PDB entry 2HVY | X-ray diffraction, 2.30 A resolution | chains E and D of the 5 polymer chains in the assembly

Chain E:
Molecule: H/aca RNA
Sequence (65 nucleotides; each row starts with the number of its first residue):
     1 GGGUCCGCCU UGAGUGCCCG GGUGAGAAGC AUGAUCCCGG GUAAUUAUGG CGGACCCACA
    61 GAAUU
Not modelled in the structure: 62-65

Chain D:
Molecule: 50S ribosomal protein L7Ae
Organism: Pyrococcus furiosus
Reference sequence: Q8U160 (RL7A_PYRFU); residues 2-124 here correspond to UniProt positions 1-123 (UniProt number = residue number - 1)
Sequence (130 residues; numbered 1 to 130; the number before each row is that of its first residue):
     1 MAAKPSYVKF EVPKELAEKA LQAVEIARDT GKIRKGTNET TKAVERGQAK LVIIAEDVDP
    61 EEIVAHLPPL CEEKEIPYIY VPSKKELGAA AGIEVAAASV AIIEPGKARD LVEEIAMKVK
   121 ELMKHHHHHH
Not modelled in the structure: 1-3, 125-130
Sequence notes: initiating methionine (1); engineered mutation Ala2 (Met1 in Q8U160); expression tag (125-130)

Chain E / chain D interface:
Residue-residue contacts (31):
  G21(E) with Lys42(D), salt bridge to the phosphate
  G22(E) with Lys42(D), salt bridge to the phosphate; Arg46(D), salt bridge to the phosphate
  U23(E) with Arg46(D), salt bridge to the phosphate
  G24(E) with Arg34(D), salt bridge to the phosphate; Lys35(D), hydrogen bond to the sugar; Asn38(D), hydrogen bond to the base; Glu39(D), hydrogen bond to the sugar
  A25(E) with Lys35(D), salt bridge to the phosphate
  C30(E) with Val95(D), base contact
  A31(E) with Lys35(D), base contact; Gly36(D), phosphate contact; Ile93(D), sugar contact; Val95(D), phosphate contact; Ala96(D), hydrogen bond to the sugar; Ala97(D), sugar contact
  U32(E) with Gly36(D), phosphate contact; Thr37(D), hydrogen bond to the phosphate; Val58(D), base contact; Asp59(D), hydrogen bond to the base; Pro60(D), base contact; Ile63(D), base contact; Lys84(D), base contact; Ala96(D), phosphate contact; Ala97(D), phosphate contact; Ala98(D), hydrogen bond to the phosphate
  G33(E) with Lys35(D), hydrogen bond to the base; Gly36(D), base contact; Thr37(D), base contact; Asn38(D), hydrogen bond to the base; Glu39(D), hydrogen bond to the base
Other interface residues (no listed pair), chain D (20 interface residues in all): Asp57, Ser99

In short:
The interface between chain E and chain D involves 9 residues on one side and 20 on the other, with 10
hydrogen bonds and 6 salt bridges. Among the polar pairs are G24(E)-Asn38(D), U32(E)-Asp59(D) and
G33(E)-Lys35(D).
Here chain E is H/aca RNA and chain D is 50S ribosomal protein L7Ae (Pyrococcus furiosus). Entry 2HVY (Crystal
structure of an H/ACA box RNP from Pyrococcus furiosus) was determined by X-ray diffraction.
